8JMJ - chains C and K of the 10 polymer chains in the assembly; structure by X-ray diffraction, 2.57 A resolution.

Chain C:
Molecule: SpoOJ regulator (Soj)
Organism: Helicobacter pylori 26695
UniProt: O25759 (O25759_HELPY); residue numbers follow UniProt; this construct covers 1-264
Chain sequence (264 residues; numbered 1 to 264; the number before each row is that of its first residue):
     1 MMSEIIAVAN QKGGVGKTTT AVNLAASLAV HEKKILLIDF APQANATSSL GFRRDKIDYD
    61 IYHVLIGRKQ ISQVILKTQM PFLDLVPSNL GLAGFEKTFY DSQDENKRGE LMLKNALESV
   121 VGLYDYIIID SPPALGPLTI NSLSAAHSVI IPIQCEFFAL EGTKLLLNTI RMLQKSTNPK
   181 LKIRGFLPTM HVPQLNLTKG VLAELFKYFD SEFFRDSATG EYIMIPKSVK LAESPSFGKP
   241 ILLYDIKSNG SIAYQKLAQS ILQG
Sequence notes: engineered mutation Ala-41 (Asp in O25759)
Metal / ion sites: Mg2+: Thr-18 (together with ATP)
Small-molecule neighbours:
  - ATP (adenosine-5'-triphosphate), molecule 1: Lys-12, Gly-13, Gly-14, Val-15, Gly-16, Lys-17, Thr-18, Thr-19, Gln-43, Asn-45, Pro-133, Met-190, Ile-225, Pro-226, Lys-227, Ser-228, Leu-231, Ala-232
  - ATP, molecule 2: Lys-12, Gly-13, Gln-154, Glu-156, Phe-158
What the authors report for this chain:
  - binding site for the 24-nt DNA strand: Lys-199, Lys-227, Lys-230, Lys-247

Chain K:
Molecule: Probable chromosome-partitioning protein ParB
UniProt: O25758 (PARB_HELPY); residues 1-10 here = UniProt positions 1-10
Chain sequence (10 residues; each row starts with the number of its first residue):
     1 MAKNKVLGRG

Interface between chain C and chain K:
Contacting residue pairs (10):
  Leu-50(C) / Arg-9(K)  hydrogen bond (backbone-side chain)
  Gly-51(C) / Arg-9(K)  hydrogen bond (backbone-side chain)
  Phe-52(C) / Arg-9(K)
  Arg-53(C) / Leu-7(K)  hydrogen bond (side chain-backbone)
  Lys-56(C) / Val-6(K)  hydrogen bond (side chain-backbone)
  Lys-56(C) / Leu-7(K)
  Gln-79(C) / Lys-3(K)
  Gln-79(C) / Arg-9(K)  hydrogen bond (side chain-backbone)
  Gln-79(C) / Gly-10(K)
  Phe-237(C) / Arg-9(K)
Also at the interface, not in a pair above, chain C (9 interface residues in all): Asp-55, Gly-238
The authors on this interface:
  - specific contacts: Gly-51(C)/Arg-9(K), Arg-53(C)/Leu-7(K), Lys-56(C)/Val-6(K), Gln-79(C)/Arg-9(K), Gly-238(C)/Arg-9(K), Lys-3(K)/Gln-79(C), Arg-9(K)/Leu-50(C)
  - interface residues, chain K: Lys-3(K)

Summary:
9 residues of chain C face 5 of chain K across their interface; the contacts include 5 hydrogen bonds. Polar
pairs include Leu-50(C)/Arg-9(K), Gly-51(C)/Arg-9(K) and Arg-53(C)/Leu-7(K). The authors report contacts
between Gly-51(C) and Arg-9(K), Arg-53(C) and Leu-7(K) and Lys-56(C) and Val-6(K) among others. From the
paper: a binding site for the 24-nt DNA strand at Lys-199(C), Lys-227(C) and Lys-230(C) among others; the
interface residue Lys-3(K).
Here chain C is SpoOJ regulator (Soj) (Helicobacter pylori 26695) and chain K is Probable
chromosome-partitioning protein ParB. Entry 8JMJ (Structure of Helicobacter pylori Soj-DNA-Spo0J complex) was
determined by X-ray diffraction (same publication as 8JMK and 8JML).
